PDB entry 6MRL | electron microscopy, 3.20 A resolution | chains A and D of the 3 polymer chains in the assembly

[Chain A (and D)]
Protein: p41
From: Cucumber leaf spot virus
Notes: chain D of this document is another copy of the same molecule, construct and numbering; everything in this record applies to it too
Reference sequence: A8CZ19 (A8CZ19_9TOMB); residues 1-386 here = UniProt positions 1-386
Sequence (386 residues; numbered 1 to 386; the number before each row is that of its first residue):
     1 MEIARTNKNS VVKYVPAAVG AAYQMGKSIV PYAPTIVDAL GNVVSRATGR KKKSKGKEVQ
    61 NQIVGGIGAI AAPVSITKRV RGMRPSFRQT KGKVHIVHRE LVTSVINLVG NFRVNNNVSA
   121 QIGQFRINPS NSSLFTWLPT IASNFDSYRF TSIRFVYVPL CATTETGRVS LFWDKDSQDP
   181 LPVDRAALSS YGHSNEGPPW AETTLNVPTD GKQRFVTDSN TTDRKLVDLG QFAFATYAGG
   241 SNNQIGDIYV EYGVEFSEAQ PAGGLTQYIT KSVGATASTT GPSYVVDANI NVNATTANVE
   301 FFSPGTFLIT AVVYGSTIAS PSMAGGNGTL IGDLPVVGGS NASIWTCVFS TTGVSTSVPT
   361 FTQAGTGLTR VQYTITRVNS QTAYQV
Not modelled in the structure: 1-91 (chain D: 1-60)
Ion coordination: Ca2+ site 1: Asp-146 (shared with Asp-174(D), Asp-179(D) of chain D); Ca2+ site 2: Asp-174, Asp-179 (shared with 2 residues of chain B)

[Interface between chain A and chain D]
Residue-residue contacts (22; chain A residue first):
  Asp-146(A) with Asp-174(D); Asp-176(D); Asp-179(D)
  Phe-215(A) with Lys-225(D)
  Asp-218(A) with Asp-176(D); Gln-178(D); Asp-179(D)
  Ser-219(A) with Gln-178(D)
  Thr-221(A) with Asp-223(D)
  Thr-222(A) with Thr-222(D)
  Asp-223(A) with Asp-223(D)
  Glu-258(A) with Trp-173(D); Lys-175(D); His-193(D), salt bridge
  Ala-259(A) with Ser-190(D); Gly-192(D)
  Gln-260(A) with Asp-176(D); Asp-179(D), hydrogen bond; Ser-190(D)
  Pro-261(A) with Ala-187(D); Ser-190(D); Tyr-191(D)
Other interface residues (no listed pair), chain A (12 interface residues in all): Ser-147
Other interface residues (no listed pair), chain D (15 interface residues in all): Leu-226

[Summary]
The interface between chain A and chain D involves 12 residues on one side and 15 on the other; the contacts
include 1 hydrogen bond and 1 salt bridge. Polar pairs include Glu-258(A)/His-193(D) and
Gln-260(A)/Asp-179(D). Asp-174(A) and Asp-179(A) coordinate Ca2+ site 2.
Chain A and chain D are both p41 (Cucumber leaf spot virus); the structure, Cucumber Leaf Spot Virus, was
determined by electron microscopy together with 6MRM from the same study.
